PDB entry 7T3I | electron microscopy, 4.30 A resolution (low resolution: residue-level contacts below are approximate; hydrogen-bond / salt-bridge calls are withheld) | chains B and G of the 7 polymer chains in the assembly

[Chain B]
Molecule: Rix7
Source organism: Chaetomium thermophilum
UniProtKB: G0RZG1 (G0RZG1_CHATD); residues 1-802 here = UniProt positions 1-802
Sequence (813 residues; each row starts with the number of its first residue):
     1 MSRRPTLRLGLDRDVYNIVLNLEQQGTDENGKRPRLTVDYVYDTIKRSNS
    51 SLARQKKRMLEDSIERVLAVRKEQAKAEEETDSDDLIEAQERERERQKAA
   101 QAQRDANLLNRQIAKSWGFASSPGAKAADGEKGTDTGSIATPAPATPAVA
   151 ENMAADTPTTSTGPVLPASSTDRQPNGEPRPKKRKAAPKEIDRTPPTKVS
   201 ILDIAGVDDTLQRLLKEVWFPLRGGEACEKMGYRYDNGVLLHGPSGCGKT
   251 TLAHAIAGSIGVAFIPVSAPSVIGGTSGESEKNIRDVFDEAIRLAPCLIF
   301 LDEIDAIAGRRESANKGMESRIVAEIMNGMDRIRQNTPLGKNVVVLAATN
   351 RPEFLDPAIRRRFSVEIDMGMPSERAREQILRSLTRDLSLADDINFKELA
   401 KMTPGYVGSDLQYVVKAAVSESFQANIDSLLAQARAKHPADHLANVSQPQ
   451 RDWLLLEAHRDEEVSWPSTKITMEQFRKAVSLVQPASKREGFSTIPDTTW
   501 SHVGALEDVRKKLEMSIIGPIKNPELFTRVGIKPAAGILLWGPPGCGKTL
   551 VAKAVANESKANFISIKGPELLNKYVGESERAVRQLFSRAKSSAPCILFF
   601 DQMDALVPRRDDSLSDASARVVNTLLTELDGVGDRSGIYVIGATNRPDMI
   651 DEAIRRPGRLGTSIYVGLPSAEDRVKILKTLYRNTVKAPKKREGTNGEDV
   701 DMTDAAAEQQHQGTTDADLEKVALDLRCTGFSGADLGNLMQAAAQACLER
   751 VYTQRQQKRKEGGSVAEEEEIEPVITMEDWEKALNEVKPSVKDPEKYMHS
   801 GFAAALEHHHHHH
Disordered / not traced: 1-192, 687-711, 763-767, 801-813
Differences from the reference sequence: conflict Gln-602 (Glu in G0RZG1); expression tag (803-813)
Ligand contacts:
  - ATP (adenosine-5'-triphosphate), molecule 1: Asp-203, Ile-204, Ala-205, Pro-244, Ser-245, Gly-246, Cys-247, Gly-248, Lys-249, Thr-250, Thr-251, Asn-350, Ile-380, Leu-384, Gly-408, Ser-409, Gln-412
  - ATP, molecule 2: Met-327, Asp-331, Arg-334, Arg-361, Arg-362
  - ATP, molecule 3: His-502, Val-503, Gly-504, Leu-506, Pro-543, Pro-544, Gly-545, Cys-546, Gly-547, Lys-548, Thr-549, Leu-550, Gln-602, Asn-645, Ile-677, Leu-681, Gly-733, Ala-734
  - ATP, molecule 4: Asp-630, Arg-656, Arg-659

[Chain G]
Molecule: substrate peptide
Source organism: Escherichia coli
Sequence (27 residues; each row starts with the number of its first residue; X marks 27 residues of unknown identity (built as UNK)):
     1 XXXXXXXXXXXXXXXXXXXXXXXXXXX

[Interface between chain B and chain G]
Chain B residues in contact with chain G, 6 residues: Gly-275, Thr-276, Ser-277, Lys-574, Tyr-575, Val-576

[Overview]
Chain B and chain G make no direct contact in this assembly. Ligands of chain B: 4 copies of ATP.
Chain B is Rix7 (Chaetomium thermophilum) and chain G is substrate peptide (Escherichia coli); the structure,
CryoEM structure of the Rix7 D2 Walker B mutant, was determined by electron microscopy together with 7SWL and
7T0V from the same study.
